PDB entry 7MWB | X-ray diffraction, 3.20 A resolution | chains A and D

Chain A (and D):
Name: Endoplasmic reticulum aminopeptidase 1, SPF Sequence
From: Homo sapiens
Notes: EC 3.4.11.-, 3.4.1.1; chain D of this document is another copy of the same molecule, construct and numbering; everything in this record applies to it too
UniProt: Q9NZ08 (ERAP1_HUMAN); residue numbers follow UniProt; this construct covers 529-941
Chain sequence (419 residues; numbered 529 to 947; the number before each row is that of its first residue):
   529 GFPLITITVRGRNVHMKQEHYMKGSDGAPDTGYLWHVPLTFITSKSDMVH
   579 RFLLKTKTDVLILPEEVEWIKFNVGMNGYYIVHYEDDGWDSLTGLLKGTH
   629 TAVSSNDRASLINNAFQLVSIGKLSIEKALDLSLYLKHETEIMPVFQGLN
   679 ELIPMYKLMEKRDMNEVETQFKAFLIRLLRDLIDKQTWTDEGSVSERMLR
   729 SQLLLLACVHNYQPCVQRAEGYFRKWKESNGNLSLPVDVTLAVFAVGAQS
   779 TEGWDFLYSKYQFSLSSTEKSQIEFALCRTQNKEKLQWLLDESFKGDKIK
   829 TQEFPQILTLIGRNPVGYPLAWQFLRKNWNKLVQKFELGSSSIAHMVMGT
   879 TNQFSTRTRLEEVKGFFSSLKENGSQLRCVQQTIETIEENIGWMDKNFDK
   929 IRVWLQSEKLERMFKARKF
Disordered / not traced: 551-560, 902, 941 (chain D: 551-560, 902, 940-941)
Disulfide bonds: Cys736-Cys743
Swiss-Prot annotation at these positions:
  - glycosylation (N-linked (GlcNAc...) asparagine): Asn760, Asn901
  - natural variant: Asp575 (D575G; D575N)
Reported in the primary citation:
  - specificity-determining residues: Leu734

How chain A and chain D interact:
Residue-residue contacts (28):
  Val595(A) with Lys828(D)
  Glu596(A) with Lys828(D), hydrogen bond (backbone-side chain); Thr829(D), hydrogen bond (side chain-backbone); Gln830(D)
  Asp618(A) with Ser795(D)
  Ser619(A) with Gln830(D)
  Gly622(A) with Gln830(D)
  Leu623(A) with Gln830(D)
  Gly626(A) with Ser870(D), hydrogen bond (backbone-side chain)
  Thr627(A) with Phe864(D)
  His666(A) with Ser869(D), hydrogen bond
  Leu938(A) with Met726(D), hydrophobic
  Phe942(A) with Phe674(D), hydrophobic; Gln730(D)
  Lys943(A) with Asn678(D), hydrogen bond (backbone-side chain)
  Ala944(A) with Ile681(D), hydrophobic
  Arg945(A) with Gln834(D)
  Lys946(A) with Ile681(D); Lys685(D); Gln881(D)
  Phe947(A) with Tyr684(D), hydrogen bond (backbone-side chain); Lys685(D), hydrogen bond (backbone-side chain); Gln730(D); Leu733(D), hydrophobic; Leu734(D), hydrophobic; Val737(D); His738(D); Arg807(D), hydrogen bond (backbone-side chain)
Interface residues without a listed pair, chain A (21 interface residues in all): Trp597, Asp615, Val931, Gln934, Ser935
Interface residues without a listed pair, chain D (31 interface residues in all): Ile670, Pro682, Glu688, Val722, Ser723, Leu793, Gly824, Arg841, Lys863, Ser868
Interface features reported in the paper:
  - interface residues, chain A: Lys685(A), Leu733(A), Val737(A), Arg807(A)
  - interface residues, chain D: Gln730(D)

Overview:
21 residues of chain A face 31 of chain D across their interface; the contacts include 8 hydrogen bonds. Among
the polar pairs are Glu596(A)-Lys828(D), Glu596(A)-Thr829(D) and Gly626(A)-Ser870(D). The paper reports
interface residues Lys685(A), Leu733(A) and Gln730(D) among others; the specificity determinant Leu734(A).
Both chains are Endoplasmic reticulum aminopeptidase 1, SPF Sequence (Homo sapiens). Entry 7MWB (ERAP1 binds
peptide C-terminus of a SPF sequence (FKARKF)) was determined by X-ray diffraction together with 7MWC from the
same study.
